Entry 7MOY (X-ray diffraction, 1.78 A resolution); this record covers chain A.

# Chain A
Protein: Histone deacetylase 2
Source organism: Homo sapiens
Notes: EC 3.5.1.98
Reference sequence: Q92769 (HDAC2_HUMAN); residues 1-376 here = UniProt positions 1-376
Sequence (376 residues; numbered 1 to 376; the number before each row is that of its first residue):
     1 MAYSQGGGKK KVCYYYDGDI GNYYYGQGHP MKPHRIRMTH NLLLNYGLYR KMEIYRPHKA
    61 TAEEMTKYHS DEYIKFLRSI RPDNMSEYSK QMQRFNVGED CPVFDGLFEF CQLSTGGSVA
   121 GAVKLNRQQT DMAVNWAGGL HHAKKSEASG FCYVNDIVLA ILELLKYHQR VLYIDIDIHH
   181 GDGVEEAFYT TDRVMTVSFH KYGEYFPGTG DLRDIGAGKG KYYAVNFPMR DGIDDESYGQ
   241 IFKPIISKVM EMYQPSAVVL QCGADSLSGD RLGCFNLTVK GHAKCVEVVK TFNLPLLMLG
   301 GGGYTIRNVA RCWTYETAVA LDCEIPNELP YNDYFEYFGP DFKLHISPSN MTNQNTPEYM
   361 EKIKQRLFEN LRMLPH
Unresolved in the structure: 1-7, 376
Bound ions: Ca2+ site 1: D175, D177, H179, S198, F199; Zn2+: D177, H179, D265 (together with ZLM); Ca2+ site 2: F188, T191, V194
Ligand contacts: ZLM ((1S)-6-ethyl-N-{(1S)-1-[5-(2-ethyl-1-oxo-1,2-dihydroisoquinolin-6-yl)-1H-imidazol-2-yl]-7,7-dihydroxynonyl}-6-azaspiro[2.5]octane-1-carboxamide): Q27, G28, H29, P30, M31, E99, D100, L140, H141, H142, G150, F151, C152, D177, H179, F206, D265, R271, L272, G301, G302, Y304
Swiss-Prot annotation at these positions:
  - active site: H142
  - binding site (1D-myo-inositol 1,4,5,6-tetrakisphosphate): G28, K32, R271
  - binding site (Ca(2+)): D175, D177, H179, F188, T191, V194, S198, F199, Y223
  - binding site (Zn(2+)): D177, H179, D265
  - modified residue: K75 (N6-acetyllysine), K221 (N6-acetyllysine), C262 (S-nitrosocysteine), C274 (S-nitrosocysteine)
  - cross-link: K75 (Glycyl lysine isopeptide (Lys-Gly) (interchain with G-Cter in SUMO2))

# Summary
Bound to chain A: compound ZLM. D175, D177, H179, S198 and F199 form the Ca2+ site 1. D177, H179 and D265
coordinate Zn2+. Curated annotation (UniProt) lists active-site residue H142, 3 residues binding
1D-myo-inositol 1,4,5,6-tetrakisphosphate, 9 Ca2+-binding residues and 3 Zn2+-binding residues.
Chain A is Histone deacetylase 2 (Homo sapiens); the structure, Structure of HDAC2 in complex with an
inhibitor (compound 19), was determined by X-ray diffraction (same publication as 7MOS, 7MOT, 7MOX and 7MOZ).
